Entry 5VVR (electron microscopy, 5.80 A resolution (low resolution: residue-level contacts below are approximate; hydrogen-bond / salt-bridge calls are withheld)); this record covers chains M and N of the 16 polymer chains in the assembly.

[Chain M]
Name: DNA repair and recombination protein RAD26
Organism: Saccharomyces cerevisiae (strain ATCC 204508 / S288c)
Notes: EC 3.6.4.12
UniProt: P40352 (RAD26_YEAST); residues 1-1085 here = UniProt positions 1-1085
Amino-acid sequence (1085 residues; numbered 1 to 1085; the number before each row is that of its first residue):
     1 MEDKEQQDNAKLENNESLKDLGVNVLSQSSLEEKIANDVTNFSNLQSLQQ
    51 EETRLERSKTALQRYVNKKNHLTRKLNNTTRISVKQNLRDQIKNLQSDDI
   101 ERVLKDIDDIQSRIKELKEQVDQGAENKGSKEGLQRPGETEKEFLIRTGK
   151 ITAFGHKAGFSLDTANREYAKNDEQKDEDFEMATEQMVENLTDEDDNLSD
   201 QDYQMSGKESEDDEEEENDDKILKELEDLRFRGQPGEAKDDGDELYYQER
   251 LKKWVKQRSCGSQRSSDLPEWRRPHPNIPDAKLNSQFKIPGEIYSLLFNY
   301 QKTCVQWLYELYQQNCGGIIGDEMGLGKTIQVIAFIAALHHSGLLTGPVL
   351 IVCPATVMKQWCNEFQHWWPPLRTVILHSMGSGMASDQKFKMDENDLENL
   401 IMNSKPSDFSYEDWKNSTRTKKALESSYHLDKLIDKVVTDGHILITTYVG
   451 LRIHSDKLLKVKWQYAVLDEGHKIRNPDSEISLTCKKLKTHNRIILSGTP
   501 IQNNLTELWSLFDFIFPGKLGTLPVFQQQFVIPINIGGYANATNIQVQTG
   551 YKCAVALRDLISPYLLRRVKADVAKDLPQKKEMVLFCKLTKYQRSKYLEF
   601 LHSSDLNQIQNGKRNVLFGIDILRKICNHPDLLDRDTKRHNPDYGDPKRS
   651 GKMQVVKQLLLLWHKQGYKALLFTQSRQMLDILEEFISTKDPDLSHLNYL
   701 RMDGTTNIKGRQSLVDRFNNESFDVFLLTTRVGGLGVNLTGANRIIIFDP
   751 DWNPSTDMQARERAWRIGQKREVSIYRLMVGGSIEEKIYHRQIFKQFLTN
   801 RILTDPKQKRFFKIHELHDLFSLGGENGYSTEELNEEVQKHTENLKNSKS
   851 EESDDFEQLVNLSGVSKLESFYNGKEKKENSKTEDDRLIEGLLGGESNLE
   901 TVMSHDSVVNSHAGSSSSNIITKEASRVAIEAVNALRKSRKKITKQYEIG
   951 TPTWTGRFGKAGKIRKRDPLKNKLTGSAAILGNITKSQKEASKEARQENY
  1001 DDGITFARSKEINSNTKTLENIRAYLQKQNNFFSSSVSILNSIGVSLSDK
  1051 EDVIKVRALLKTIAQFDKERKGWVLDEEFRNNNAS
Not modelled in the structure: 1-228, 389-441, 632-644, 798-1085
Curated features (UniProtKB/Swiss-Prot):
  - motif: Asp-469 to His-472 (DEGH box)
  - binding site (ATP): Asp-322 to Thr-329
  - modified residue: Ser-30 (Phosphoserine)

[Chain N]
Molecule: NTS (47-nt DNA)
Sequence (47 nucleotides; numbered 1 to 47; the number before each row is that of its first residue):
     1 CTAGTTGATCTCATATTTCATTCCTACTCAGGAGAAGGAGCAGAGCG

[Chain M / chain N interface]
Residue-residue contacts (19; chain M residue first):
  Arg-452(M) / DC12(N)
  His-472(M) / DT14(N)
  Lys-473(M) / DT14(N)
  Ile-474(M) / DT14(N)
  Arg-475(M) / DT14(N)
  Arg-475(M) / DA15(N)
  Asn-476(M) / DT14(N)
  Ile-481(M) / DA13(N)
  Arg-731(M) / DA13(N)
  Arg-731(M) / DT14(N)
  Asp-751(M) / DA15(N)
  Trp-752(M) / DA15(N)
  Trp-752(M) / DT16(N)
  Asn-753(M) / DA15(N)
  Arg-791(M) / DT16(N)
  Arg-791(M) / DT17(N)
  Gln-792(M) / DT16(N)
  Phe-794(M) / DT17(N)
  Lys-795(M) / DT16(N)
Interface residues without a listed pair, chain M (17 interface residues in all): Glu-507, Thr-756

[Summary]
17 residues of chain M and 6 residues of chain N are in contact. Curated annotation (UniProt) lists 8
ATP-binding residues on chain M.
Chain M is DNA repair and recombination protein RAD26 (Saccharomyces cerevisiae (strain ATCC 204508 / S288c))
and chain N is NTS (47-nt DNA); the structure, Ternary complex of RNA Pol II, transcription scaffold and
Rad26, was determined by electron microscopy, deposited together with 5VVS.
